Entry 3QT1 (X-ray diffraction, 4.30 A resolution (low resolution: residue-level contacts below are approximate; hydrogen-bond / salt-bridge calls are withheld)); this record covers chains B and C of the 12 polymer chains in the assembly.

# Chain B
Name: DNA-directed RNA polymerase II subunit RPB2
Organism: Saccharomyces cerevisiae
Notes: EC 2.7.7.6
UniProt: P08518 (RPB2_YEAST); residues 1-1224 here = UniProt positions 1-1224
Sequence (1224 residues; each row starts with the number of its first residue):
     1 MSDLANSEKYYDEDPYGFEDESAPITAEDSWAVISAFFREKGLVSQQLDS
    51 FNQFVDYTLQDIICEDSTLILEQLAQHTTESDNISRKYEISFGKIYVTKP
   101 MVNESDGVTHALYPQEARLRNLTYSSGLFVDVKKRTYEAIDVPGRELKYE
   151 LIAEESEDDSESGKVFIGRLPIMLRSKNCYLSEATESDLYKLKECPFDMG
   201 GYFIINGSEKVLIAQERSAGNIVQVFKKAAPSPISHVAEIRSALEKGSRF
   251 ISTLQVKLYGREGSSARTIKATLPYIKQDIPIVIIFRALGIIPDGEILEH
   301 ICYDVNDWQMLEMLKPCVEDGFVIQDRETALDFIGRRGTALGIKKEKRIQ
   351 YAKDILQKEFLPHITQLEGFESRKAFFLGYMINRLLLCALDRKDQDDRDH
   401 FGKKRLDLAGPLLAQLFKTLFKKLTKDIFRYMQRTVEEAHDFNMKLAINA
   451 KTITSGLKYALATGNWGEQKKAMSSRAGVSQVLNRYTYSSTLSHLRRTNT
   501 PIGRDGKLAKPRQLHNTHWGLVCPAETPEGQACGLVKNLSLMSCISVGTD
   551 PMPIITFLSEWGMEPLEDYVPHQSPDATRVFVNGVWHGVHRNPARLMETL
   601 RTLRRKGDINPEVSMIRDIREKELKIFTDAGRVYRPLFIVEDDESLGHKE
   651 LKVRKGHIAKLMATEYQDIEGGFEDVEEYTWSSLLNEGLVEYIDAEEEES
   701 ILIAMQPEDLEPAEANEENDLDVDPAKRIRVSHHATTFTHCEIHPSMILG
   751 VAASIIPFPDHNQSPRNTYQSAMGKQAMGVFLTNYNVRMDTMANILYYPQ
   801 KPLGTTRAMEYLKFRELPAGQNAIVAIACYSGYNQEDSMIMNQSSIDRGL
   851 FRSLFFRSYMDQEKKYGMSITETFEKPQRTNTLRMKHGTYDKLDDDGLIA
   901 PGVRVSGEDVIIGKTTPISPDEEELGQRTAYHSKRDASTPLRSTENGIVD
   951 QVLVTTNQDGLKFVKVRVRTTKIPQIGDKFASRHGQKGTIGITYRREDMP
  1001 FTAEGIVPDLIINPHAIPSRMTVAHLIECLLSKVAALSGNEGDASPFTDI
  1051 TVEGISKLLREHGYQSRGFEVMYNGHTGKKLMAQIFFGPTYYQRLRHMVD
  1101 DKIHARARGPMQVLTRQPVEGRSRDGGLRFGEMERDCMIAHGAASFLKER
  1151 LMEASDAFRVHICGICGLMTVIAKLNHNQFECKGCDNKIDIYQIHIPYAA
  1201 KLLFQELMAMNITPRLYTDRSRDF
Not modelled in the structure: 1-19, 71-89, 135-163, 337-344, 438-445, 470-471, 503-507, 669-677, 716-721, 881-883, 920-932
Bound ions: Zn2+: Cys1163, Cys1166, Cys1182, Cys1185

# Chain C
Name: DNA-directed RNA polymerase II subunit RPB3
Organism: Saccharomyces cerevisiae
Notes: EC 2.7.7.6
UniProt: P16370 (RPB3_YEAST); numbering as in UniProt (aligned over 1-318)
Sequence (318 residues; each row starts with the number of its first residue):
     1 MSEEGPQVKIREASKDNVDFILSNVDLAMANSLRRVMIAEIPTLAIDSVE
    51 VETNTTVLADEFIAHRLGLIPLQSMDIEQLEYSRDCFCEDHCDKCSVVLT
   101 LQAFGESESTTNVYSKDLVIVSNLMGRNIGHPIIQDKEGNGVLICKLRKG
   151 QELKLTCVAKKGIAKEHAKWGPAAAIEFEYDPWNKLKHTDYWYEQDSAKE
   201 WPQSKNCEYEDPPNEGDPFDYKAQADTFYMNVESVGSIPVDQVVVRGIDT
   251 LQKKVASILLALTQMDQDKVNFASGDNNTASNMLGSNEDVMMTGAEQDPY
   301 SNASQMGNTGSGGYDNAW
Not modelled in the structure: 1-2, 269-318
Bound ions: Zn2+: Cys86, Cys88, Cys92, Cys95
UniProt features mapped onto this chain:
  - binding site (Zn(2+)): Cys86, Cys88, Cys92, Cys95
  - modified residue: Ser2 (N-acetylserine)
  - natural variant: Ala30 (A30D: In mutant RPB3-1)
  - mutagenesis: Lys9 (K9E: Transcript termination readthrough)

# Chain B / chain C interface
Residue-residue contacts (79):
  Asn786(B) with Val57(C)
  Tyr797(B) with Glu61(C); Phe62(C)
  Tyr798(B) with Phe62(C); Arg66(C)
  Ser844(B) with Ala168(C)
  Asp847(B) with His65(C); His167(C); Ala168(C)
  Arg848(B) with Leu69(C)
  Arg852(B) with His65(C)
  Ile948(B) with Glu61(C)
  Arg969(B) with Ala59(C); Asp60(C); Glu61(C)
  Thr971(B) with Glu61(C)
  Arg995(B) with Lys165(C)
  Arg996(B) with Arg34(C); Ile38(C); Ala173(C); Ala174(C); Ala175(C)
  Glu997(B) with Arg34(C); Arg35(C); Ile38(C); Ala39(C)
  Asp998(B) with Arg35(C)
  Met999(B) with Arg34(C)
  Phe1001(B) with Arg34(C); Phe178(C)
  Ala1003(B) with Glu177(C); Phe178(C); Glu179(C)
  Glu1004(B) with Glu177(C)
  Gly1005(B) with Ala175(C)
  Arg1060(B) with Lys199(C); Pro202(C)
  Gly1063(B) with Pro202(C)
  Tyr1064(B) with Pro202(C)
  Gln1065(B) with Glu200(C); Trp201(C)
  Arg1067(B) with Trp192(C); Glu194(C)
  Phe1069(B) with Trp192(C); Trp201(C)
  Glu1070(B) with Trp201(C)
  Tyr1073(B) with Phe178(C); Glu179(C); Tyr180(C)
  Asn1074(B) with Asn31(C)
  Gly1075(B) with Asn31(C); Arg34(C); Arg35(C)
  His1076(B) with Asn31(C)
  Thr1077(B) with Leu27(C); Ala28(C); Asn31(C)
  Gly1078(B) with Leu27(C); Asn31(C); Tyr180(C)
  Lys1079(B) with Leu27(C); Tyr180(C); His188(C)
  Lys1080(B) with Tyr180(C); Asp181(C); His188(C); Thr189(C)
  Leu1081(B) with His188(C); Thr189(C)
  Met1082(B) with Lys187(C); His188(C); Thr189(C); Asp190(C)
  Ala1083(B) with Thr189(C)
  Gln1084(B) with Thr189(C); Asp190(C); Tyr191(C); Trp192(C); Trp201(C)
Other interface residues (no listed pair), chain B (41 interface residues in all): Gly849, Leu854, Val1071
Other interface residues (no listed pair), chain C (41 interface residues in all): Leu58, Ala164, Ile176, Asn184

# Summary
Chain B and chain C each contribute 41 residues to their interface. Cys1163(B), Cys1166(B), Cys1182(B) and
Cys1185(B) form the Zn2+ site. UniProt lists 4 Zn2+-binding residues and one mutagenesis site on chain C.
Chain B is DNA-directed RNA polymerase II subunit RPB2 and chain C is DNA-directed RNA polymerase II subunit
RPB3, both from Saccharomyces cerevisiae; the structure, RNA polymerase II variant containing A Chimeric
RPB9-C11 subunit, was determined by X-ray diffraction.
